8QV3 - chains Ad and Ac of the 12 polymer chains in the assembly; structure by electron microscopy, 8.20 A resolution (very low resolution: no residue pairs are listed; an interface is given only as per-side residue counts).

[Chain Ad (and Ac)]
Molecule: Tubulin alpha-1 chain
From: Saccharomyces cerevisiae
Notes: chain Ac of this document is another copy of the same molecule, construct and numbering; everything in this record applies to it too
Reference sequence: P09733 (TBA1_YEAST); numbering as in UniProt (aligned over 1-447)
Amino-acid sequence (447 residues; row label = number of the first residue in the row):
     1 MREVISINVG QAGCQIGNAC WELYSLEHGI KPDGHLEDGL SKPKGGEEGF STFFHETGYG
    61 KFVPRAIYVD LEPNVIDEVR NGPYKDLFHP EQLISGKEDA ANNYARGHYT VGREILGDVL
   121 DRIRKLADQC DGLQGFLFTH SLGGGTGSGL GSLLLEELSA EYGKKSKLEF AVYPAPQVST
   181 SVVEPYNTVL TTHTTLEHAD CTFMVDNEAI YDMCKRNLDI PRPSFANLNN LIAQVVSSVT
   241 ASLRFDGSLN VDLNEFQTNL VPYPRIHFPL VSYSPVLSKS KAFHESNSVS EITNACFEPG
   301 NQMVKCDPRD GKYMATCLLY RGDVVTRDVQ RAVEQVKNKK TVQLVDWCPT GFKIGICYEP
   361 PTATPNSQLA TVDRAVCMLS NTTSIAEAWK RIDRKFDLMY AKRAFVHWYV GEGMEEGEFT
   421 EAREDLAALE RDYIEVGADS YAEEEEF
Disordered / not traced: 441-447
Swiss-Prot annotation at these positions:
  - active site: Glu255
  - binding site (GTP): Gln11, Glu72, Ser141, Gly145, Thr146, Thr180, Asn207, Asn229
  - binding site (Mg(2+)): Glu72
  - mutagenesis: Asp252 (D252A: Poisonous alpha-tubulins that cause lethality. Microtubules do not depolymerize), Glu255 (E255A: Poisonous alpha-tubulins that cause lethality. Microtubules do not depolymerize)

[Chain Ad / chain Ac interface]
At this resolution (8 A) residue pairs are not listed: 7 residues of chain Ad and 12 of chain Ac lie at the interface.

[Overview]
7 residues of chain Ad face 12 of chain Ac across their interface. Curated annotation (UniProt) lists
active-site residue Glu255(Ad), 8 GTP-binding residues, Mg2+-binding residue Glu72(Ad) and 2 mutagenesis sites
on chain Ad.
Both chains are Tubulin alpha-1 chain (Saccharomyces cerevisiae). Entry 8QV3 (Structure of the y-Tubulin Small
Complex (yTuSC) as part of the native y-Tubulin Ring Complex (yTuRC) ...) was determined by electron
microscopy (same publication as 8QV0, 8QV2 and 8QRY).
